Entry 8IOD (electron microscopy, 2.59 A resolution); this record covers chains A and B of the 6 polymer chains in the assembly.

[Chain A]
Molecule: Guanine nucleotide-binding protein G(i) subunit alpha-1, Guanine nucleotide-binding protein G(s) subunit alpha isoforms short
Organism: Homo sapiens
UniProt: chimeric construct of P63096, P63092: residues 1-18 from P63096 (GNAI1_HUMAN) positions 1-18 (same numbers); residues 19-59 from P63092 positions 26-66 (UniProt number = residue number + 7); residues 60-180 from P63096 (GNAI1_HUMAN) positions 60-180 (same numbers); residues 181-361 from P63092 positions 204-384 (UniProt number = residue number + 23)
Amino-acid sequence (361 residues; each row starts with the number of its first residue):
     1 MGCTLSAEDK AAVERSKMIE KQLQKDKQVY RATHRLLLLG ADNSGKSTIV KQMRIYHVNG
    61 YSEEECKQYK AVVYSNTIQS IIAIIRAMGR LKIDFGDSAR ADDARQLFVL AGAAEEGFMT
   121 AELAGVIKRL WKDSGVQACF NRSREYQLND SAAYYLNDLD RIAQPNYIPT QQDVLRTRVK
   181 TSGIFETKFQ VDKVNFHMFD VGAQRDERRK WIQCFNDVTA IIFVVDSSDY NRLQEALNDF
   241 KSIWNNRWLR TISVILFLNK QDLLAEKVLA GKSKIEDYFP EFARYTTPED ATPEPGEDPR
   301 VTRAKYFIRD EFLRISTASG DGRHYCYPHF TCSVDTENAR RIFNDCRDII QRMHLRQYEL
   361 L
Not modelled in the structure: 1-4, 58-180
Sequence notes: engineered mutation Asp42 (Gly49 in P63092), Asn43 (Glu50 in P63092), Tyr56 (Leu63 in P63092), Ala203 (Gly226 in P63092), Asp226 (Ala249 in P63092), Asp229 (Ser252 in P63092), Asp239 (Leu272 in P63092), Ser333 (Ala366 in P63092), Ala339 (Ile372 in P63092), Ile342 (Val375 in P63092)
UniProt features mapped onto this chain:
  - lipidation: Gly2 (N-myristoyl glycine), Cys3 (S-palmitoyl cysteine)
  - region: Asp173 to Lys180 (G2 motif)
  - binding site (GTP): Ser151, Leu175 to Lys180
  - modified residue: Arg178 (ADP-ribosylarginine)

[Chain B]
Molecule: Guanine nucleotide-binding protein G(I)/G(S)/G(T) subunit beta-1, HiBiT
Organism: Homo sapiens
UniProt: P62873 (GBB1_HUMAN); numbering as in UniProt (aligned over 2-340)
Amino-acid sequence (371 residues; each row starts with the number of its first residue; numbers below 1 keep their minus sign (Met-4 is residue -4)):
    -4 MGSLLQSELD QLRQEAEQLK NQIRDARKAC ADATLSQITN NIDPVGRIQM RTRRTLRGHL
    56 AKIYAMHWGT DSRLLVSASQ DGKLIIWDSY TTNKVHAIPL RSSWVMTCAY APSGNYVACG
   116 GLDNICSIYN LKTREGNVRV SRELAGHTGY LSCCRFLDDN QIVTSSGDTT CALWDIETGQ
   176 QTTTFTGHTG DVMSLSLAPD TRLFVSGACD ASAKLWDVRE GMCRQTFTGH ESDINAICFF
   236 PNGNAFATGS DDATCRLFDL RADQELMTYS HDNIICGITS VSFSKSGRLL LAGYDDFNCN
   296 VWDALKADRA GVLAGHDNRV SCLGVTDDGM AVATGSWDSF LKIWNGSSGG GGSGGGGSSG
   356 VSGWRLFKKI S
Not modelled in the structure: -4 to 4, 28-31, 343-366
Sequence notes: initiating methionine (-4); expression tag (-3 to 1); linker (341-355)
UniProt features mapped onto this chain:
  - modified residue: Ser2 (N-acetylserine), His266 (Phosphohistidine)
  - natural variant: Leu30 (L30F: In MRD42; uncertain significance), Arg52 (R52G: In MRD42), Gly64 (G64V: In MRD42), Asp76 (D76E: In MRD42; D76G: In MRD42), Gly77 (G77S: In MRD42), Lys78 (K78R: In MRD42), Ile80 (I80N: In MRD42; I80T: In MRD42), His91 (H91R: In MRD42; uncertain significance), Ala92 (A92T: In MRD42), Pro94 (P94S: In MRD42), Leu95 (L95P: In MRD42), Arg96 (R96L: In MRD42), 5 further natural variant entries in UniProt

[How chain A and chain B interact]
Pairs across the interface (60):
  Val13(A) - Asn88(B)
  Arg15(A) - Asn88(B)
  Arg15(A) - Lys89(B)  hydrogen bond (side chain-backbone)
  Arg15(A) - Val90(B)
  Ser16(A) - Asn88(B)
  Ser16(A) - Lys89(B)  hydrogen bond (side chain-backbone)
  Ile19(A) - Lys89(B)
  Ile19(A) - Val90(B)
  Ile19(A) - His91(B)
  Ile19(A) - Ala92(B)  hydrophobic
  Glu20(A) - Lys89(B)  salt bridge
  Leu23(A) - Gly53(B)
  Leu23(A) - Ile80(B)  hydrophobic
  Leu23(A) - Lys89(B)
  Leu23(A) - Ala92(B)  hydrophobic
  Asp26(A) - Leu55(B)
  Asp26(A) - Lys78(B)  salt bridge
  Lys27(A) - Leu55(B)
  Tyr30(A) - Leu55(B)  hydrophobic
  Tyr30(A) - Ala56(B)
  Tyr30(A) - Asp76(B)
  Thr181(A) - Asn119(B)  hydrogen bond (backbone-side chain)
  Thr181(A) - His142(B)
  Ser182(A) - Asp118(B)
  Gly183(A) - Leu117(B)
  Gly183(A) - Asp118(B)  hydrogen bond (backbone-backbone)
  Gly183(A) - Asn119(B)
  Ile184(A) - Trp99(B)
  Ile184(A) - Leu117(B)  hydrogen bond (backbone-backbone)
  Glu186(A) - Ser97(B)
  Phe199(A) - Trp99(B)
  Ala203(A) - Asn119(B)  hydrogen bond (backbone-side chain)
  Ala203(A) - Thr143(B)
  Gln204(A) - Leu117(B)
  Gln204(A) - Asn119(B)  hydrogen bond
  Gln204(A) - Tyr145(B)  hydrogen bond (side chain-backbone)
  Arg205(A) - Gly162(B)
  Arg205(A) - Thr164(B)
  Arg205(A) - Thr184(B)
  Arg205(A) - Gly185(B)
  Arg205(A) - Asp186(B)  salt bridge
  Arg209(A) - Asp228(B)  salt bridge
  Lys210(A) - Tyr145(B)
  Lys210(A) - Cys204(B)
  Lys210(A) - Asp228(B)  salt bridge
  Lys210(A) - Asn230(B)  hydrogen bond
  Lys210(A) - Asp246(B)  salt bridge
  Trp211(A) - Leu117(B)  hydrophobic
  Trp211(A) - Tyr145(B)
  Gln213(A) - Lys57(B)  hydrogen bond (backbone-side chain)
  Gln213(A) - Arg314(B)  hydrogen bond
  Cys214(A) - Lys57(B)
  Cys214(A) - Trp99(B)
  Phe215(A) - Trp99(B)  hydrophobic
  Phe215(A) - Leu117(B)  hydrophobic
  Asn216(A) - Lys57(B)
  Asn216(A) - Trp332(B)
  Trp248(A) - Asp290(B)
  Trp248(A) - Arg314(B)
  Trp248(A) - Trp332(B)  hydrophobic
Other interface residues (no listed pair), chain A (29 interface residues in all): Ala12, Asp217, Arg247
Other interface residues (no listed pair), chain B (38 interface residues in all): Ser98, Met101, Gly144, Asp163, Met188, Cys271

[In short]
Chain A and chain B form an interface of 29 and 38 residues respectively; the contacts include 11 hydrogen
bonds and 6 salt bridges. Among the polar pairs are Glu20(A)-Lys89(B), Asp26(A)-Lys78(B) and
Arg205(A)-Asp186(B). From UniProt: 7 GTP-binding residues on chain A.
Chain A is Guanine nucleotide-binding protein G(i) subunit alpha-1, Guanine nucleotide-binding protein G(s)
subunit alpha isoforms short and chain B is Guanine nucleotide-binding protein G(I)/G(S)/G(T) subunit beta-1,
HiBiT, both from Homo sapiens; the structure, Cryo-EM structure of the PG-901-bound human melanocortin
receptor 5 (MC5R)-Gs complex, was determined by electron microscopy (same publication as 8INR and 8IOC).
